Entry 1OB5 (X-ray diffraction, 3.10 A resolution); this record covers chains A and F of the 6 polymer chains in the assembly.

Chain A:
Name: Elongation factor tu
Organism: Thermus aquaticus
Notes: EC 3.6.1.48
UniProtKB: Q01698 (EFTU_THEAQ); residue numbers follow UniProt; this construct covers 1-405
Chain sequence (405 residues; row label = number of the first residue in the row):
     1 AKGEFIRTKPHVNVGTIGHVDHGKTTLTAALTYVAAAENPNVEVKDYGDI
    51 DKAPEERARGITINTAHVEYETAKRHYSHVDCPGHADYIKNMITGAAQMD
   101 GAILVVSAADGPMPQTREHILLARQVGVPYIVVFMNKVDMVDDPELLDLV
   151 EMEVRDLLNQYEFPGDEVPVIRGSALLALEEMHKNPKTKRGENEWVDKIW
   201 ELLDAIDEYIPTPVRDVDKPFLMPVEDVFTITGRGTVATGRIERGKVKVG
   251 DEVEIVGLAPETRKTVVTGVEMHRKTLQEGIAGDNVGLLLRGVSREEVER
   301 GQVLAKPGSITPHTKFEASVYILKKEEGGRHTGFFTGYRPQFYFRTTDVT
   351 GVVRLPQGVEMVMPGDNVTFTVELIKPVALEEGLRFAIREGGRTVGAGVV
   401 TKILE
Unresolved in the structure: 1-5
Bound ions: Mg2+: Thr25, Thr62 (together with GMP-PNP)
Residues lining bound ligands:
  - enacyloxin iia (ENX): Ala97, Arg117, Leu121, Arg124, Gln125, Val126, Gly127, Gln160, Tyr161, Glu162, Leu323, Lys325, Glu326, Glu327, Gly328, Tyr343, Phe344, Arg345, Arg385, Phe386, Ala387, Ala397, Gly398
  - GMP-PNP (GNP; phosphoaminophosphonic acid-guanylate ester): His19, Val20, Asp21, His22, Gly23, Lys24, Thr25, Thr26, Tyr47, Gly60, Ile61, Thr62, Pro83, Gly84, His85, Asn136, Lys137, Asp139, Met140, Ser174, Ala175, Leu176
Curated features (UniProtKB/Swiss-Prot):
  - binding site (Mg(2+)): Thr26

Chain F:
Molecule: Transfer-RNA, phe
Organism: Saccharomyces cerevisiae
Sequence (78 nucleotides; row label = number of the first residue in the row):
     1 GCGGAUUUAGCUCAGUUGGGAGAGCGCCAGACUGAAXAUXUGGAGGUCXU
    51 GUGUUCGAUCCACAGAAUUCGCACCAF
   77A C
Unresolved in the structure: 75
Modified residues: 2MG (2N-methylguanosine-5'-monophosphate) at position 10, H2U (5,6-dihydrouridine-5'-monophosphate) at position 16, H2U (5,6-dihydrouridine-5'-monophosphate) at position 17, M2G (N2-dimethylguanosine-5'-monophosphate) at position 26, OMC (o2'-methylycytidine-5'-monophosphate) at position 32, OMG (o2'-methylguanosine-5'-monophosphate) at position 34, YG (wybutosine) at position 37, PSU (pseudouridine-5'-monophosphate) at position 39, 5MC (5-methylcytidine-5'-monophosphate) at position 40, 7MG (7N-methyl-8-hydroguanosine-5'-monophosphate) at position 46, 5MC (5-methylcytidine-5'-monophosphate) at position 49, 5MU (5-methyluridine 5'-monophosphate) at position 54, PSU (pseudouridine-5'-monophosphate) at position 55, 1MA (6-hydro-1-methyladenosine-5'-monophosphate) at position 58; Phe77 (phenylalaninal; PHA)

Interface between chain A and chain F:
Pairs across the interface (8; chain A residue first):
  Phe335(A) - YG_37(F)  base contact
  Phe335(A) - A38(F)  sugar contact
  Thr336(A) - A38(F)  sugar contact
  Arg354(A) - C25(F)  hydrogen bond to the phosphate
  Arg354(A) - M2G_26(F)  salt bridge to the phosphate
  Gln357(A) - G24(F)  phosphate contact
  Glu360(A) - PSU_39(F)  phosphate contact
  Glu360(A) - 5MC_40(F)  phosphate contact

In short:
The interface between chain A and chain F involves 5 residues on one side and 7 on the other, with 1 hydrogen
bond and 1 salt bridge. Polar pairs include Arg354(A)-C25(F) and Arg354(A)-M2G_26(F). Bound to chain A:
GMP-PNP and enacyloxin iia.
Chain A is Elongation factor tu (Thermus aquaticus) and chain F is Transfer-RNA, phe (Saccharomyces
cerevisiae); the structure, T. aquaticus elongation factor EF-Tu complexed with the antibiotic enacyloxin IIa,
a GTP analog, and Phe-tRNA, was determined by X-ray diffraction together with 2BVN from the same study.
